Entry 7WMC (X-ray diffraction, 2.55 A resolution); this record covers chains E and B of the 5 polymer chains in the assembly.

Chain E:
Name: Peptide1
Amino-acid sequence (10 residues; numbered 600 to 609; the number before each row is that of its first residue):
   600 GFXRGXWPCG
Unresolved in the structure: 609
Modified residues: XA6 ((2S)-3-(4-aminocarbonylphenyl)-2-azanyl-propanoic acid) at position 602; 2IQ (2-(hexylamino)ethanoic acid) at position 605

Chain B:
Name: Nicotinamide N-methyltransferase
Organism: Homo sapiens
Notes: EC 2.1.1.1
UniProt: P40261 (NNMT_HUMAN); residue numbers follow UniProt; this construct covers 3-260
Amino-acid sequence (259 residues; row label = number of the first residue in the row):
     2 GSGFTSKDTY LSHFNPRDYL EKYYKFGSRH SAESQILKHL LKNLFKIFCL DGVKGDLLID
    62 IGSGPTIYQL LSACESFKEI VVTDYSDQNL QELEKWLKKE PAAFDWSPVV TYVCDLEGNR
   122 VKGPEKEEKL RQAVKQVLKC DVTQSQPLGA VPLPPADCVL STLCLDAACP DLPTYCRALR
   182 NLGSLLKPGG FLVIMDALKS SYYMIGEQKF SSLPLGREAV EAAVKEAGYT IEWFEVISQS
   242 YSSTMANNEG LFSLVARKL
Unresolved in the structure: 2-3, 200-215, 239-249
Differences from the reference sequence: expression tag (2); conflict A103 (Glu in P40261)
Curated features (UniProtKB/Swiss-Prot):
  - binding site (S-adenosyl-L-methionine): Y20, Y25, G63, Y69, D85, N90, D142, V143, T163
  - binding site (nicotinamide): D197, S213
  - modified residue: R18 (Citrulline), K39 (N6-acetyllysine), R132 (Citrulline), R181 (Citrulline)

Chain E / chain B interface:
Residue-residue contacts (18; chain E residue first):
  G600(E) - P109(B)
  G600(E) - V110(B)  hydrogen bond (backbone-backbone)
  F601(E) - S35(B)
  F601(E) - L38(B)
  F601(E) - K39(B)
  F601(E) - Y113(B)  hydrophobic
  XA6_602(E) - S29(B)
  XA6_602(E) - R30(B)
  XA6_602(E) - S35(B)
  R603(E) - E22(B)
  R603(E) - K23(B)  hydrogen bond (side chain-backbone)
  R603(E) - K26(B)  hydrogen bond (side chain-backbone)
  R603(E) - G28(B)  hydrogen bond (backbone-backbone)
  R603(E) - S29(B)  hydrogen bond (backbone-backbone)
  G604(E) - F27(B)
  G604(E) - G28(B)  hydrogen bond (backbone-backbone)
  2IQ_605(E) - F27(B)
  2IQ_605(E) - G28(B)
Interface residues without a listed pair, chain E (7 interface residues in all): C608
Interface residues without a listed pair, chain B (15 interface residues in all): Y24, L42

In short:
7 residues of chain E face 15 of chain B across their interface; the contacts include 6 hydrogen bonds. Polar
pairs include R603(E)-K23(B), R603(E)-K26(B) and G600(E)-V110(B). UniProt lists 9
S-adenosyl-L-methionine-binding residues and nicotinamide-binding residues D197(B) and S213(B) on chain B.
Chain E is Peptide1 and chain B is Nicotinamide N-methyltransferase (Homo sapiens); the structure, Crystal
structure of macrocyclic peptide 1 bound to human Nicotinamide N-methyltransferase, was determined by X-ray
diffraction together with 7WMT from the same study.
